PDB entry 3JTL | X-ray diffraction, 3.20 A resolution | chains Q and R of the 21 polymer chains in the assembly

[Chain Q (and R)]
Name: Proteasome activator protein PA26
From: Trypanosoma brucei
Notes: fragment: PA26 with mutations in tail; chain R of this document is another copy of the same molecule, construct and numbering; everything in this record applies to it too
UniProt: Q9U8G2 (Q9U8G2_9TRYP); residues 4-231 here = UniProt positions 4-231
Amino-acid sequence (228 residues; each row starts with the number of its first residue):
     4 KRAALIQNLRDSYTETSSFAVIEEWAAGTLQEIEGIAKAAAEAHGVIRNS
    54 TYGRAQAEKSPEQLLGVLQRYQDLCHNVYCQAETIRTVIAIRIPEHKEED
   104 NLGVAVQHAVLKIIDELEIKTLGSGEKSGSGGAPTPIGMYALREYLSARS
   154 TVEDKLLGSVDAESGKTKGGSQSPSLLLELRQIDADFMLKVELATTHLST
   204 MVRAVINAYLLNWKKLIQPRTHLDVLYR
Disordered / not traced: 162-171
Construct notes: variant Val49 (Thr in Q9U8G2); engineered mutation His225 (Gly in Q9U8G2), Leu226 (Ser in Q9U8G2), Val228 (His in Q9U8G2), Leu229 (Met in Q9U8G2), Tyr230 (Val in Q9U8G2), Arg231 (Ser in Q9U8G2)

[Interface between chain Q and chain R]
Pairs across the interface - 94 pairs, chain Q then chain R:
  Arg5(Q) with Glu18(R), salt bridge; Phe22(R); Leu213(R); Trp216(R)
  Leu8(Q) with Ala29(R), hydrophobic; Leu213(R), hydrophobic
  Ile9(Q) with Leu213(R), hydrophobic; Leu214(R), hydrophobic
  Leu12(Q) with Arg206(R); Ile209(R), hydrophobic
  Arg13(Q) with Asn210(R), hydrogen bond
  Tyr16(Q) with Arg206(R)
  Ala60(Q) with Pro177(R)
  Glu61(Q) with Pro177(R)
  Lys62(Q) with Pro177(R)
  Ser63(Q) with Pro177(R); Ser178(R), hydrogen bond; Leu181(R)
  Leu68(Q) with Leu181(R), hydrophobic
  Gln72(Q) with Arg51(R)
  Gln75(Q) with Gln185(R); Asp189(R), hydrogen bond; Leu192(R)
  Asp76(Q) with Arg51(R), salt bridge
  His79(Q) with Leu192(R); Glu195(R), salt bridge; Leu196(R)
  Tyr82(Q) with Pro139(R); Leu196(R), hydrophobic; His200(R)
  Cys83(Q) with Thr199(R)
  Glu86(Q) with Thr199(R); His200(R), salt bridge; Thr203(R), hydrogen bond
  Arg89(Q) with Thr203(R)
  Thr90(Q) with Thr203(R), hydrogen bond
  Ala93(Q) with Asn210(R)
  Ile94(Q) with Arg206(R); Asn210(R), hydrogen bond (backbone-side chain)
  Ile96(Q) with Asn210(R), hydrogen bond (backbone-side chain); Leu214(R)
  Pro97(Q) with Leu214(R)
  Glu98(Q) with Leu214(R); Asn215(R)
  His99(Q) with Val109(R); Ala112(R); Asn215(R), hydrogen bond (backbone-side chain)
  Glu101(Q) with Leu105(R); Ala108(R)
  Ile122(Q) with Pro137(R), hydrophobic
  Ser127(Q) with Pro139(R)
  Gly128(Q) with Ala136(R); Pro137(R); Thr138(R)
  Glu129(Q) with Ala136(R), hydrogen bond (backbone-backbone); Thr138(R), hydrogen bond (backbone-backbone); Pro139(R); Ile140(R); Gly141(R), hydrogen bond (side chain-backbone); Glu147(R)
  Lys130(Q) with Gly135(R); Ala136(R), hydrogen bond (backbone-backbone)
  Ser131(Q) with Gly135(R)
  Gly132(Q) with Ser133(R); Gly134(R); Gly135(R)
  Ser133(Q) with Ser133(R), hydrogen bond (backbone-backbone)
  Met142(Q) with Leu192(R), hydrophobic; Leu196(R), hydrophobic
  Tyr143(Q) with Pro139(R); Lys193(R); Leu196(R)
  Leu145(Q) with Gln185(R)
  Arg146(Q) with Ala151(R); Glu182(R), salt bridge; Gln185(R); Ile186(R); Asp189(R)
  Leu149(Q) with Ser178(R); Leu181(R); Glu182(R); Gln185(R)
  Ser150(Q) with Glu182(R), hydrogen bond
  Arg152(Q) with Ser178(R)
  Ser153(Q) with Ser176(R); Ser178(R); Leu179(R); Glu182(R), hydrogen bond
  Glu156(Q) with Ser176(R), hydrogen bond; Pro177(R); Ser178(R), hydrogen bond
  Asp157(Q) with Ser174(R), hydrogen bond; Ser176(R)
  Leu160(Q) with Gln175(R)
Interface residues without a listed pair, chain Q (47 interface residues in all): Arg95
Interface residues without a listed pair, chain R (47 interface residues in all): Phe190, Ala207, Tyr212

[In short]
The chain Q/chain R interface involves 47 residues from each chain, with 18 hydrogen bonds and 5 salt bridges.
Polar contacts include Arg5(Q)-Glu18(R), Asp76(Q)-Arg51(R) and His79(Q)-Glu195(R).
Chain Q and chain R are both Proteasome activator protein PA26 (Trypanosoma brucei); the structure, Crystal
structure of archaeal 20S proteasome in complex with mutated P26 activator, was determined by X-ray
diffraction (same publication as 3JRM and 3JSE).
